5L6C - chains C and D of the 28 polymer chains in the assembly; structure by X-ray diffraction, 2.60 A resolution.

# Chain C
Name: Proteasome subunit alpha type-4
Source organism: Saccharomyces cerevisiae (strain ATCC 204508 / S288c)
Notes: EC 3.4.25.1
Reference sequence: P40303 (PSA4_YEAST); residues -1 to 252 here correspond to UniProt positions 1-254 (UniProt number = residue number + 2)
Chain sequence (254 residues; row label = number of the first residue in the row; numbers below 1 keep their minus sign (Met-1 is residue -1)):
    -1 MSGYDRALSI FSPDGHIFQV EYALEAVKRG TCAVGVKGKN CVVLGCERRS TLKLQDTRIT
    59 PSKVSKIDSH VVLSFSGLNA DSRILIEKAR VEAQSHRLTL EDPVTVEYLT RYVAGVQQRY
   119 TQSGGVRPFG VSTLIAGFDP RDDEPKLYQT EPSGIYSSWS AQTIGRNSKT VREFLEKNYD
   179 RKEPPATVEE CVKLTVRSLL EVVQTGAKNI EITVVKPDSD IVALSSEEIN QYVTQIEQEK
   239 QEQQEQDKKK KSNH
Unresolved in the structure: -1 to 0, 241-252
Swiss-Prot annotation at these positions:
  - modified residue: Thr58 (Phosphothreonine)

# Chain D
Name: Proteasome subunit alpha type-5
Source organism: Saccharomyces cerevisiae (strain ATCC 204508 / S288c)
Notes: EC 3.4.25.1
Reference sequence: P32379 (PSA5_YEAST); residues -7 to 252 here correspond to UniProt positions 1-260 (UniProt number = residue number + 8)
Chain sequence (260 residues; numbered -7 to 252; the number before each row is that of its first residue; numbers below 1 keep their minus sign (Met-7 is residue -7)):
    -7 MFLTRSEYDR GVSTFSPEGR LFQVEYSLEA IKLGSTAIGI ATKEGVVLGV EKRATSPLLE
    53 SDSIEKIVEI DRHIGCAMSG LTADARSMIE HARTAAVTHN LYYDEDINVE SLTQSVCDLA
   113 LRFGEGASGE ERLMSRPFGV ALLIAGHDAD DGYQLFHAEP SGTFYRYNAK AIGSGSEGAQ
   173 AELLNEWHSS LTLKEAELLV LKILKQVMEE KLDENNAQLS CITKQDGFKI YDNEKTAELI
   233 KELKEKEAAE SPEEADVEMS
Unresolved in the structure: -7 to 0, 118-124, 243-252

# How chain C and chain D interact
Contacting residue pairs (63):
  Asp3(C) with Glu117(D)
  Arg4(C) with Glu117(D)
  Ala5(C) with Val4(D), hydrophobic; Glu117(D); Ser127(D)
  Ser7(C) with Ser127(D); Arg128(D)
  Ile8(C) with Gln15(D)
  Phe9(C) with Gln15(D); Tyr18(D), hydrophobic; Ser19(D); Ala22(D), hydrophobic; Leu73(D), hydrophobic; Arg128(D); Pro129(D); Gly131(D)
  Ser10(C) with Tyr18(D)
  Pro11(C) with Tyr18(D), hydrophobic; Glu21(D)
  Asp12(C) with Glu21(D)
  Gly13(C) with Tyr18(D); Glu21(D); Ala22(D)
  His14(C) with Leu25(D)
  Ile15(C) with Leu73(D), hydrophobic; Arg128(D)
  Lys35(C) with Glu52(D), salt bridge
  Gln116(C) with Ala75(D); Asp76(D); Arg128(D)
  Thr119(C) with Arg128(D), hydrogen bond (backbone-side chain)
  Gln120(C) with Met126(D); Ser127(D), hydrogen bond (backbone-backbone); Arg128(D); Phe130(D)
  Ser121(C) with Ser127(D), hydrogen bond (backbone-side chain)
  Gly122(C) with Ser127(D)
  Ser151(C) with Ala75(D)
  Gly152(C) with Ala75(D)
  Ile153(C) with Thr74(D); Ala75(D)
  Ser155(C) with Leu51(D); Ser55(D)
  Ser156(C) with Leu51(D); Glu52(D), hydrogen bond; Ser55(D), hydrogen bond (backbone-side chain)
  Trp157(C) with Thr47(D); Ser48(D); Leu50(D); Leu51(D); Glu52(D)
  Ser158(C) with Leu50(D), hydrogen bond (backbone-backbone); Glu52(D), hydrogen bond
  Ala159(C) with Leu50(D)
  Leu173(C) with Leu50(D), hydrophobic
  Glu174(C) with Ser48(D), hydrogen bond; Pro49(D); Leu50(D)
  Tyr177(C) with Leu50(D), hydrophobic
  Arg179(C) with Pro49(D), hydrogen bond (side chain-backbone); Leu50(D), hydrogen bond (side chain-backbone); Leu51(D), hydrogen bond (side chain-backbone); Glu52(D)
Interface residues without a listed pair, chain C (31 interface residues in all): Arg170
Interface residues without a listed pair, chain D (28 interface residues in all): Asp1, Ser53, Ser79

# In short
The interface between chain C and chain D involves 31 residues on one side and 28 on the other, with 11
hydrogen bonds and 1 salt bridge. Among the polar pairs are Lys35(C)-Glu52(D), Thr119(C)-Arg128(D) and
Ser121(C)-Ser127(D).
Chain C is Proteasome subunit alpha type-4 and chain D is Proteasome subunit alpha type-5, both from
Saccharomyces cerevisiae (strain ATCC 204508 / S288c); the structure, Yeast 20S proteasome with mouse beta5i
(1-138) and mouse beta6 (97-111; 118-133) in complex with epoxyketone ..., was determined by X-ray
diffraction, deposited together with 5L52, 5L54, 5L55, 5L5A, 5L5B, 5L5D and 30 further entries.
